PDB entry 2EWV | X-ray diffraction, 2.80 A resolution | chain A

== Chain A ==
Protein: twitching motility protein PilT
Source organism: Aquifex aeolicus
Chain sequence (372 residues; each row starts with the number of its first residue):
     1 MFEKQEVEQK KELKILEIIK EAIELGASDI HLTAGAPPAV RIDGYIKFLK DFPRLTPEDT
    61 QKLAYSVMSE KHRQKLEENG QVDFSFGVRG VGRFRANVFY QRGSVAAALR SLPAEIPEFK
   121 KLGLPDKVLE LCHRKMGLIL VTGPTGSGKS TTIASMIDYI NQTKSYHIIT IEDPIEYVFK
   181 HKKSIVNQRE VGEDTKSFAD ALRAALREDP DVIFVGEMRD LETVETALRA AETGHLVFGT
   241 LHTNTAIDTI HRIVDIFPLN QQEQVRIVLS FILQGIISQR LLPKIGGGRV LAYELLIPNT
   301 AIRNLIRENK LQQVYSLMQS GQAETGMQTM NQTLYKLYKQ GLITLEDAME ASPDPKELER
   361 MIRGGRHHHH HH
Disordered / not traced: 1-11, 320-326, 362-372
Differences from the reference sequence: expression tag (367-372)
Ligand contacts: ADP (adenosine-5'-diphosphate): Leu122, Pro144, Thr145, Gly146, Ser147, Gly148, Lys149, Ser150, Thr151, Glu176, Tyr177, Leu281, Arg289, Leu291
From the paper describing this entry:
  - binding site for ADP: Gly146 to Thr151
  - contacts within the chain: Arg110-Glu176 (salt bridge)
  - self-association interface (contacts with another copy of this molecule); pairs are residue here / residue on that copy: Asp29-Asp209, Asp29, His31, Thr33, Arg41, Phe48, Gln81, Asp83, Phe99, Gln101, Ser165, Asn187, Arg189, Asp200, Arg207, Glu208, Asp209, Asp211
  - catalytic residues: Glu176, Glu217 (proposed by the authors, not directly observed)

== Overview ==
Chain A binds ADP. The paper reports catalytic residues Glu176 and Glu217; a binding site for ADP at Gly146.
Chain A is twitching motility protein PilT (Aquifex aeolicus); the structure, Crystal Structure of the Pilus
Retraction Motor PilT and Bound ADP, was determined by X-ray diffraction (same publication as 2GSZ, 2EWW and
2EYU).
